6HXJ - chains B and H of the 8 polymer chains in the assembly; structure by X-ray diffraction, 2.58 A resolution.

[Chain B (and H)]
Protein: ATP-citrate lyase alpha-subunit
Organism: Chlorobium limicola
Notes: chain H of this document is another copy of the same molecule, construct and numbering; everything in this record applies to it too
Reference sequence: Q9AJC4 (Q9AJC4_CHLLI); numbering as in UniProt (aligned over 1-608)
Amino-acid sequence (617 residues; numbered 1 to 617; the number before each row is that of its first residue):
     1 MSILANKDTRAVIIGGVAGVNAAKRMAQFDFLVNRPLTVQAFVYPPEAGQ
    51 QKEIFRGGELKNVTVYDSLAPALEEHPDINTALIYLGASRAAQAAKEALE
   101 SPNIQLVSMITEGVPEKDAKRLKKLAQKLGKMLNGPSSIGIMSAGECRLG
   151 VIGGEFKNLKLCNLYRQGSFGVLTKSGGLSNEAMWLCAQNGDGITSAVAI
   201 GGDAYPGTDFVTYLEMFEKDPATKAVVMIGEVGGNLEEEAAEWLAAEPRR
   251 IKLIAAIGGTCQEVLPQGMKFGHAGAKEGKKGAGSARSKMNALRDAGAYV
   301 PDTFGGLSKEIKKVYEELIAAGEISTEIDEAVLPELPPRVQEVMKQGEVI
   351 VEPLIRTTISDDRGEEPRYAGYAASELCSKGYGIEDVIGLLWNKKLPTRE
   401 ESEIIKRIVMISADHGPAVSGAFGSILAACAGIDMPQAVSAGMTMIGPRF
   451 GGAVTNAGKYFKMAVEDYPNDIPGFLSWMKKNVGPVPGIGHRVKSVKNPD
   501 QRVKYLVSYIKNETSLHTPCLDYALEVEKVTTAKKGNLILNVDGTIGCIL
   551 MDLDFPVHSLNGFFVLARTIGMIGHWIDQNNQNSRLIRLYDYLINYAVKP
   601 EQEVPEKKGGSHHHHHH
Unresolved in the structure: 1, 266-282, 608-617 (chain H: 1, 266-280, 608-617)
Sequence notes: expression tag (609-617)
Small-molecule neighbours:
  - coenzyme A (COA), molecule 1: G16, A18, Y44, P45, P46, Y85, L86, G87, R90, I110, T111, E112, V151
  - coenzyme A (COA), molecule 2: K480, P485, V486, I489, T531, K534, K535, L538
  - citrate anion (FLC), molecule 1: E112, I139, G178
  - citrate anion (FLC), molecule 2: H415, V419, R449, F450, G451, H491, R502, N541, V542, D543, F564, R568

[Interface between chain B and chain H]
Contacting residue pairs - 173 pairs, chain B then chain H:
  Q51(B) - A597(H)
  E53(B) - N595(H)  hydrogen bond
  L60(B) - N595(H)
  N62(B) - N595(H)  hydrogen bond
  N62(B) - A597(H)
  V351(B) - Y592(H)
  E352(B) - Y590(H)
  P353(B) - Y590(H)  hydrogen bond (backbone-side chain)
  L354(B) - F423(H)  hydrophobic
  L354(B) - I587(H)  hydrophobic
  L354(B) - Y590(H)
  I355(B) - P417(H)  hydrophobic
  I355(B) - I426(H)  hydrophobic
  I355(B) - I587(H)  hydrophobic
  R356(B) - Q579(H)  hydrogen bond (backbone-side chain)
  R356(B) - Q582(H)  hydrogen bond (backbone-side chain)
  T357(B) - P417(H)
  T357(B) - H575(H)
  T357(B) - D578(H)
  T358(B) - D578(H)  hydrogen bond
  T358(B) - Q582(H)
  I359(B) - G574(H)
  I359(B) - H575(H)
  I359(B) - D578(H)
  S360(B) - D414(H)  hydrogen bond
  S360(B) - G416(H)
  D362(B) - H415(H)
  D362(B) - G416(H)
  G364(B) - K494(H)
  E365(B) - K494(H)  hydrogen bond (backbone-side chain)
  E365(B) - P499(H)
  E365(B) - D500(H)
  E365(B) - Q501(H)  hydrogen bond (backbone-backbone)
  E366(B) - Q501(H)
  P367(B) - D414(H)
  P367(B) - H415(H)
  P367(B) - R502(H)
  Y369(B) - M410(H)  hydrogen bond (side chain-backbone)
  Y369(B) - I411(H)  hydrogen bond (side chain-backbone)
  Y369(B) - A413(H)
  Y369(B) - D414(H)  hydrogen bond (side chain-backbone)
  A374(B) - I411(H)
  S375(B) - I411(H)
  S375(B) - Y505(H)
  L377(B) - M410(H)  hydrophobic
  C378(B) - R407(H)
  C378(B) - M410(H)
  C378(B) - Y505(H)
  S379(B) - Y505(H)
  Y382(B) - K406(H)
  Y382(B) - M410(H)
  G383(B) - M410(H)
  I384(B) - E385(H)
  I384(B) - K406(H)
  I384(B) - V409(H)  hydrophobic
  I384(B) - M410(H)
  E385(B) - I384(H)
  V387(B) - M410(H)  hydrophobic
  V387(B) - A413(H)  hydrophobic
  L391(B) - A413(H)  hydrophobic
  L391(B) - I570(H)  hydrophobic
  L391(B) - G574(H)
  W392(B) - I570(H)  hydrogen bond (side chain-backbone)
  W392(B) - I573(H)  hydrophobic
  W392(B) - G574(H)
  W392(B) - I577(H)  hydrophobic
  K406(B) - Y382(H)
  K406(B) - I384(H)
  R407(B) - C378(H)
  V409(B) - I384(H)  hydrophobic
  M410(B) - Y369(H)  hydrogen bond (backbone-side chain)
  M410(B) - L377(H)  hydrophobic
  M410(B) - C378(H)  hydrophobic
  M410(B) - Y382(H)
  M410(B) - G383(H)
  M410(B) - I384(H)
  M410(B) - V387(H)  hydrophobic
  I411(B) - E366(H)
  I411(B) - Y369(H)  hydrogen bond (backbone-side chain)
  I411(B) - A374(H)  hydrophobic
  I411(B) - S375(H)
  A413(B) - Y369(H)
  A413(B) - V387(H)  hydrophobic
  A413(B) - L391(H)  hydrophobic
  D414(B) - S360(H)  hydrogen bond
  D414(B) - P367(H)
  D414(B) - Y369(H)  hydrogen bond (backbone-side chain)
  H415(B) - D362(H)
  H415(B) - P367(H)
  G416(B) - S360(H)
  G416(B) - D362(H)
  P417(B) - I355(H)  hydrophobic
  P417(B) - T357(H)
  I426(B) - I355(H)  hydrophobic
  M435(B) - H558(H)
  M435(B) - N561(H)
  M435(B) - G562(H)
  P436(B) - M443(H)
  P436(B) - I446(H)
  P436(B) - V565(H)  hydrophobic
  Q437(B) - T444(H)  hydrogen bond (side chain-backbone)
  Q437(B) - I446(H)  hydrogen bond (side chain-backbone)
  V439(B) - M443(H)  hydrophobic
  S440(B) - S440(H)
  S440(B) - M443(H)
  S440(B) - T444(H)  hydrogen bond
  M443(B) - P436(H)
  M443(B) - V439(H)  hydrophobic
  M443(B) - S440(H)
  M443(B) - M443(H)  hydrophobic
  T444(B) - Q437(H)  hydrogen bond (backbone-side chain)
  T444(B) - S440(H)  hydrogen bond
  I446(B) - P436(H)
  I446(B) - Q437(H)  hydrogen bond (backbone-side chain)
  K494(B) - G364(H)
  K494(B) - E365(H)  hydrogen bond (side chain-backbone)
  P499(B) - E365(H)
  D500(B) - E365(H)
  Q501(B) - E365(H)  hydrogen bond (backbone-backbone)
  Q501(B) - E366(H)
  R502(B) - P367(H)
  Y505(B) - S375(H)
  Y505(B) - C378(H)
  Y505(B) - S379(H)
  H558(B) - M435(H)
  H558(B) - W576(H)
  H558(B) - N580(H)
  H558(B) - N581(H)  hydrogen bond
  S559(B) - I577(H)
  N561(B) - M435(H)
  G562(B) - M435(H)
  G562(B) - I573(H)
  V565(B) - P436(H)  hydrophobic
  L566(B) - L566(H)
  L566(B) - I570(H)  hydrophobic
  L566(B) - I573(H)  hydrophobic
  I570(B) - I384(H)  hydrophobic
  I570(B) - L391(H)  hydrophobic
  I570(B) - W392(H)  hydrogen bond (backbone-side chain)
  I570(B) - L566(H)  hydrophobic
  I573(B) - W392(H)
  I573(B) - G562(H)
  I573(B) - V565(H)  hydrophobic
  I573(B) - L566(H)  hydrophobic
  G574(B) - I359(H)
  G574(B) - L391(H)
  G574(B) - W392(H)
  H575(B) - T357(H)
  H575(B) - I359(H)
  H575(B) - S360(H)
  W576(B) - H558(H)
  I577(B) - W392(H)  hydrophobic
  I577(B) - S559(H)
  D578(B) - T357(H)
  D578(B) - T358(H)  hydrogen bond
  D578(B) - I359(H)
  Q579(B) - R356(H)  hydrogen bond (side chain-backbone)
  N580(B) - H558(H)
  N581(B) - H558(H)  hydrogen bond
  Q582(B) - R356(H)  hydrogen bond (side chain-backbone)
  Q582(B) - T358(H)
  I587(B) - L354(H)  hydrophobic
  I587(B) - I355(H)  hydrophobic
  L589(B) - L354(H)  hydrophobic
  Y590(B) - E352(H)  hydrogen bond
  Y590(B) - P353(H)  hydrogen bond (side chain-backbone)
  Y590(B) - L354(H)  hydrophobic
  Y592(B) - V351(H)
  N595(B) - E53(H)  hydrogen bond
  N595(B) - L60(H)
  N595(B) - N62(H)  hydrogen bond
  A597(B) - Q51(H)
  A597(B) - N62(H)
Other interface residues (no listed pair), chain B (89 interface residues in all): G381, I388, S412, F423, N498, T569, G571, R588, Y596
Other interface residues (no listed pair), chain H (88 interface residues in all): G381, I388, S412, N498, T569, G571, R588, L589

[Summary]
89 residues of chain B face 88 of chain H across their interface; the contacts include 35 hydrogen bonds.
Among the polar pairs are E53(B)-N595(H), N62(B)-N595(H) and P353(B)-Y590(H). Chain B binds citrate anion and
coenzyme A.
Chain B and chain H are both ATP-citrate lyase alpha-subunit (Chlorobium limicola); the structure, Structure
of ATP citrate lyase from Chlorobium limicola in complex with citrate and coenzyme A, was determined by X-ray
diffraction, deposited together with 6HXI and 6HXQ.
